PDB entry 6K72 | electron microscopy, 4.60 A resolution (low resolution: residue-level contacts below are approximate; hydrogen-bond / salt-bridge calls are withheld) | chains F and I of the 14 polymer chains in the assembly

== Chain F ==
Name: Translation initiation factor eIF-2B subunit gamma
From: Homo sapiens
UniProtKB: Q9NR50 (EI2BG_HUMAN); residues 1-452 here = UniProt positions 1-452
Amino-acid sequence (452 residues; each row starts with the number of its first residue):
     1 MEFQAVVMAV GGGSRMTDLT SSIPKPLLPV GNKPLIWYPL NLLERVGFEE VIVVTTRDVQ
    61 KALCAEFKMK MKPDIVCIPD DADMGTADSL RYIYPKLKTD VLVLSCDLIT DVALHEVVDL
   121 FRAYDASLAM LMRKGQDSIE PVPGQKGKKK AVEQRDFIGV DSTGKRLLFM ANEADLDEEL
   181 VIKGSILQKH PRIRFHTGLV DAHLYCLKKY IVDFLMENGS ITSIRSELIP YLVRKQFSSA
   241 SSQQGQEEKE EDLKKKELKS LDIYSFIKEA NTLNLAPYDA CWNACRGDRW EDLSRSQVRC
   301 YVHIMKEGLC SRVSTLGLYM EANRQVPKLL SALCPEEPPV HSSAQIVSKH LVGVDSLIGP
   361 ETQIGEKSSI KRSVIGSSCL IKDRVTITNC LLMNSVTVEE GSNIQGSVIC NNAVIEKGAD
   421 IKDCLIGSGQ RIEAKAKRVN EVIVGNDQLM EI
Not modelled in the structure: 13-25, 57-60, 135-154, 236-240, 244-259, 268-275, 293-341, 445-452
UniProt features mapped onto this chain:
  - modified residue: Met-1 (N-acetylmethionine), Ser-260 (Phosphoserine)

== Chain I ==
Name: Translation initiation factor eIF-2B subunit epsilon
From: Homo sapiens
UniProtKB: Q13144 (EI2BE_HUMAN); residues 1-721 here = UniProt positions 1-721
Amino-acid sequence (721 residues; numbered 1 to 721; the number before each row is that of its first residue):
     1 MAAPVVAPPG VVVSRANKRS GAGPGGSGGG GARGAEEEPP PPLQAVLVAD SFDRRFFPIS
    61 KDQPRVLLPL ANVALIDYTL EFLTATGVQE TFVFCCWKAA QIKEHLLKSK WCRPTSLNVV
   121 RIITSELYRS LGDVLRDVDA KALVRSDFLL VYGDVISNIN ITRALEEHRL RRKLEKNVSV
   181 MTMIFKESSP SHPTRCHEDN VVVAVDSTTN RVLHFQKTQG LRRFAFPLSL FQGSSDGVEV
   241 RYDLLDCHIS ICSPQVAQLF TDNFDYQTRD DFVRGLLVNE EILGNQIHMH VTAKEYGARV
   301 SNLHMYSAVC ADVIRRWVYP LTPEANFTDS TTQSCTHSRH NIYRGPEVSL GHGSILEENV
   361 LLGSGTVIGS NCFITNSVIG PGCHIGDNVV LDQTYLWQGV RVAAGAQIHQ SLLCDNAEVK
   421 ERVTLKPRSV LTSQVVVGPN ITLPEGSVIS LHPPDAEEDE DDGEFSDDSG ADQEKDKVKM
   481 KGYNPAEVGA AGKGYLWKAA GMNMEEEEEL QQNLWGLKIN MEEESESESE QSMDSEEPDS
   541 RGGSPQMDDI KVFQNEVLGT LQRGKEENIS CDNLVLEINS LKYAYNISLK EVMQVLSHVV
   601 LEFPLQQMDS PLDSSRYCAL LLPLLKAWSP VFRNYIKRAA DHLEALAAIE DFFLEHEALG
   661 ISMAKVLMAF YQLEILAEET ILSWFSQRDT TDKGQQLRKN QQLQRFIQWL KEAEEESSED
   721 D
Not modelled in the structure: 1-40, 280-284, 467-721
UniProt features mapped onto this chain:
  - modified residue: Ala-2 (N-acetylalanine), Arg-19 (Omega-N-methylarginine), Ser-27 (Phosphoserine), Ser-130 (Phosphoserine), Thr-322 (Phosphothreonine), Ser-450 (Phosphoserine), Ser-466 (Phosphoserine), Ser-469 (Phosphoserine), Ser-532 (Phosphoserine), Ser-540 (Phosphoserine), Ser-544 (Phosphoserine), Ser-717 (Phosphoserine)
  - cross-link (Glycyl lysine isopeptide (Lys-Gly)): Lys-61 (interchain with G-Cter in ubiquitin), Lys-103 (interchain with G-Cter in ubiquitin), Lys-141 (interchain with G-Cter in ubiquitin), Lys-217 (interchain with G-Cter in ubiquitin)

== Interface between chain F and chain I ==
Pairs across the interface (36):
  Phe-157(F) / Phe-231(I)
  Leu-176(F) / Leu-228(I)
  Glu-179(F) / Phe-226(I)
  Glu-179(F) / Pro-227(I)
  Glu-179(F) / Leu-228(I)
  Leu-180(F) / Phe-224(I)
  Leu-180(F) / Ala-225(I)
  Leu-180(F) / Phe-226(I)
  Leu-180(F) / Pro-227(I)
  Leu-180(F) / Leu-228(I)
  Leu-180(F) / Phe-231(I)
  Val-181(F) / Arg-223(I)
  Ile-182(F) / Arg-222(I)
  Ile-182(F) / Phe-224(I)
  Ile-182(F) / Phe-226(I)
  Lys-183(F) / Arg-222(I)
  Lys-183(F) / Phe-224(I)
  Gly-184(F) / Arg-222(I)
  Gly-184(F) / Phe-224(I)
  Leu-187(F) / Tyr-242(I)
  Gln-188(F) / Pro-190(I)
  Pro-191(F) / Tyr-242(I)
  Pro-191(F) / Asp-243(I)
  Arg-192(F) / Val-240(I)
  Arg-192(F) / Arg-241(I)
  Ile-193(F) / Val-240(I)
  Arg-194(F) / Ser-207(I)
  Arg-194(F) / Asp-236(I)
  Arg-194(F) / Gly-237(I)
  Arg-194(F) / Val-238(I)
  Phe-195(F) / Phe-231(I)
  Phe-195(F) / Gly-237(I)
  Phe-195(F) / Val-238(I)
  Thr-197(F) / Ser-234(I)
  Thr-197(F) / Ser-235(I)
  Thr-197(F) / Gly-237(I)
Interface residues without a listed pair, chain F (18 interface residues in all): Glu-178, Lys-189
Interface residues without a listed pair, chain I (20 interface residues in all): Glu-239

== Summary ==
Chain F and chain I form an interface of 18 and 20 residues respectively.
Here chain F is Translation initiation factor eIF-2B subunit gamma and chain I is Translation initiation
factor eIF-2B subunit epsilon, both from Homo sapiens. Entry 6K72 (eIF2(aP) - eIF2B complex) was determined by
electron microscopy, deposited together with 6K71, 6JLY and 6JLZ.
